7NPV - chains C3 and C4 of the 24 polymer chains in the assembly; structure by electron microscopy, 6.66 A resolution (low resolution: residue-level contacts below are approximate; hydrogen-bond / salt-bridge calls are withheld).

# Chain C3 (and C4)
Protein: ESX-5 secretion system protein EccC5
Organism: Mycobacterium tuberculosis (strain ATCC 25618 / H37Rv)
Notes: chain C4 of this document is another copy of the same molecule, construct and numbering; everything in this record applies to it too
Reference sequence: P9WNA5 (ECCC5_MYCTU); residue numbers follow UniProt; this construct covers 1-1391
Chain sequence (1391 residues; numbered 1 to 1391; the number before each row is that of its first residue):
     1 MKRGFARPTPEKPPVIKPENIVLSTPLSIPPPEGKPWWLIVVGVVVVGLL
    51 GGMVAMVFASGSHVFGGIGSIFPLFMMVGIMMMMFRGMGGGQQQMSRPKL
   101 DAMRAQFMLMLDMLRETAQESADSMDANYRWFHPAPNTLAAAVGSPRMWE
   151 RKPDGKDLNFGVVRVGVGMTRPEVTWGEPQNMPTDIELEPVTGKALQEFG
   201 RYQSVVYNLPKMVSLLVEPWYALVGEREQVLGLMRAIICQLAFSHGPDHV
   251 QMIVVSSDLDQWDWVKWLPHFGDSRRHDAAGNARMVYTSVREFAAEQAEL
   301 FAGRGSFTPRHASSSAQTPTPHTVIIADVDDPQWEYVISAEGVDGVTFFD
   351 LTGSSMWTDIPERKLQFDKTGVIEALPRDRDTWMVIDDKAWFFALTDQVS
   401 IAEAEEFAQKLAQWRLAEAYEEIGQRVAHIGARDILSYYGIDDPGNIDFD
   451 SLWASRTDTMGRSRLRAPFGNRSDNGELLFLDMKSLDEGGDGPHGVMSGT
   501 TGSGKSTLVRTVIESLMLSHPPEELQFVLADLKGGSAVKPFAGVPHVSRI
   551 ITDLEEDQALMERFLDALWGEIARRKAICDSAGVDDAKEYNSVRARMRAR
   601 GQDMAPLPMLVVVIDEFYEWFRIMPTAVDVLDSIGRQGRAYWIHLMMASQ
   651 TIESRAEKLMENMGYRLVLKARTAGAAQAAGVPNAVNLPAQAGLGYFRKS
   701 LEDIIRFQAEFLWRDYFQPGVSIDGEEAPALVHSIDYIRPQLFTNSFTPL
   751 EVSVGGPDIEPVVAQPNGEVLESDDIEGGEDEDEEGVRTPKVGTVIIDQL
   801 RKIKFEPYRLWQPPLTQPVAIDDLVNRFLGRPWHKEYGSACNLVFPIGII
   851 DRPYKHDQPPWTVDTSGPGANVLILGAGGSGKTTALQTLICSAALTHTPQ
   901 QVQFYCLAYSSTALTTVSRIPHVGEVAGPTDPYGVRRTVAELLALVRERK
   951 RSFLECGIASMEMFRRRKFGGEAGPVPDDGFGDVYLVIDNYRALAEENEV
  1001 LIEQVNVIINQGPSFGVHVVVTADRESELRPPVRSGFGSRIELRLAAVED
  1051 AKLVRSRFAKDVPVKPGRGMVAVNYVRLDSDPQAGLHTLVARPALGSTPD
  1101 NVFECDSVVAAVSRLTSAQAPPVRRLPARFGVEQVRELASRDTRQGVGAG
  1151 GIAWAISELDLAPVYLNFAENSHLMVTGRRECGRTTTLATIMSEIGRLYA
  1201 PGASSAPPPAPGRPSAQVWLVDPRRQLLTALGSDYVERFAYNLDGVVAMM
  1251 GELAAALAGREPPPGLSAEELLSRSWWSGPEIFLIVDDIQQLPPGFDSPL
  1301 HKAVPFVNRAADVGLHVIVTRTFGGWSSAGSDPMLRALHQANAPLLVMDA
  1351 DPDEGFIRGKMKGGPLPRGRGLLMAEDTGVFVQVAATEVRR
Unresolved in the structure: 275-284, 417-1391
UniProt features mapped onto this chain:
  - binding site (ATP): Gly-499 to Ser-506, Gly-876 to Thr-883, Gly-1178 to Thr-1185

# How chain C3 and chain C4 interact
Contacting residue pairs - 33 pairs, chain C3 then chain C4:
  Glu-33(C3) with Lys-99(C4)
  Trp-38(C3) with Met-82(C4)
  Leu-39(C3) with Arg-86(C4)
  Val-42(C3) with Met-83(C4)
  Gly-43(C3) with Met-83(C4)
  Val-46(C3) with Met-76(C4); Met-83(C4)
  Leu-49(C3) with Phe-72(C4); Phe-75(C4); Met-76(C4)
  Leu-50(C3) with Met-76(C4)
  Met-53(C3) with Phe-65(C4); Met-76(C4)
  Met-56(C3) with Phe-65(C4); Phe-72(C4)
  Val-57(C3) with Phe-65(C4)
  Ser-60(C3) with Ser-62(C4)
  Ser-62(C3) with Ser-60(C4); Ser-62(C4)
  Val-64(C3) with Ser-60(C4)
  Gly-69(C3) with Met-56(C4)
  Phe-72(C3) with Leu-49(C4); Gly-52(C4); Met-53(C4); Met-56(C4)
  Pro-73(C3) with Met-53(C4)
  Met-76(C3) with Leu-49(C4); Met-76(C4)
  Met-83(C3) with Gly-43(C4)
  Arg-86(C3) with Trp-38(C4); Arg-86(C4)
  Gly-87(C3) with Arg-86(C4)
  Gly-90(C3) with Gly-91(C4)
Other interface residues (no listed pair), chain C3 (27 interface residues in all): Pro-32, Phe-65, Ile-68, Phe-75, Gly-79
Other interface residues (no listed pair), chain C4 (29 interface residues in all): Leu-39, Val-42, Val-46, Leu-50, Val-57, Val-64, Pro-73, Gly-79, Ile-80, Met-84, Gln-94, Ala-102

# Summary
The interface between chain C3 and chain C4 involves 27 residues on one side and 29 on the other. From
UniProt: 24 ATP-binding residues on chain C3.
Both chains are ESX-5 secretion system protein EccC5 (Mycobacterium tuberculosis (strain ATCC 25618 / H37Rv)).
Entry 7NPV (MycP5-free ESX-5 inner membrane complex, State II) was determined by electron microscopy together
with 7NP7, 7NPR, 7NPU, 7NPS and 7NPT from the same study.
